PDB entry 2BGR | X-ray diffraction, 2.00 A resolution | chains A and B of the 4 polymer chains in the assembly

[Chain A (and B)]
Molecule: Dipeptidyl peptidase IV
Source organism: Homo sapiens
Notes: EC 3.4.14.5; fragment: extracellular domain, residues 29-766; chain B of this document is another copy of the same molecule, construct and numbering; everything in this record applies to it too
Reference sequence: P27487 (DPP4_HUMAN); numbering as in UniProt (aligned over 29-766)
Chain sequence (738 residues; numbered 29 to 766; the number before each row is that of its first residue):
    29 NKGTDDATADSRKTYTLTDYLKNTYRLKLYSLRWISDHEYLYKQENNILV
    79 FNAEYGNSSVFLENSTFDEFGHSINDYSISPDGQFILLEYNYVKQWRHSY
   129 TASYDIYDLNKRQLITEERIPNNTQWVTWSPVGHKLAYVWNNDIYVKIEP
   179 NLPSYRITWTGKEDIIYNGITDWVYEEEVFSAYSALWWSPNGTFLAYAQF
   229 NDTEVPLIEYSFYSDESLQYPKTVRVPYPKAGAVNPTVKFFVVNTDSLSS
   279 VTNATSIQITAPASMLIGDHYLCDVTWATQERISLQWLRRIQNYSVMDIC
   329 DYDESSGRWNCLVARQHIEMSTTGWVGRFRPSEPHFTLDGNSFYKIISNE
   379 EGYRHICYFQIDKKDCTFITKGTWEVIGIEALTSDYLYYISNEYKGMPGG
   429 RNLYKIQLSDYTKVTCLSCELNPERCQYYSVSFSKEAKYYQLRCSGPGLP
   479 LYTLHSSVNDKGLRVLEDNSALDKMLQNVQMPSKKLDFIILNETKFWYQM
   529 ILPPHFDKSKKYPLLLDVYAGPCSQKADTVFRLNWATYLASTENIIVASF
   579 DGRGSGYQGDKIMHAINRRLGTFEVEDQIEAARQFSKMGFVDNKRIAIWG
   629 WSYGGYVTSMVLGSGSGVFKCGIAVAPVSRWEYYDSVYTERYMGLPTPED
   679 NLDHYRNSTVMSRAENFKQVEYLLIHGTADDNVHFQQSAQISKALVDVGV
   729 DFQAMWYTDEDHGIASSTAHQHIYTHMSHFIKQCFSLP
Disordered / not traced: 29-37
Disulfide bonds: Cys328-Cys339, Cys385-Cys394, Cys444-Cys447, Cys454-Cys472, Cys649-Cys762
Covalent attachments: glycan linked to Asn85; N-acetylglucosamine (NAG) linked to Asn92, Asn150, Asn219, Asn229, Asn281, Asn321
Swiss-Prot annotation at these positions:
  - active site (Charge relay system): Ser630, Asp708, His740
  - glycosylation (N-linked (GlcNAc...) asparagine): Asn85, Asn92, Asn150, Asn219, Asn229, Asn281, Asn321, Asn520, Asn685
  - mutagenesis: Asn85 (N85A: Does not inhibit dipeptidyl peptidase activity, interaction with ADA and homodimer formation), Asn92 (N92A: Does not inhibit dipeptidyl peptidase activity, interaction with ADA and homodimer formation), Asn150 (N150A: Does not inhibit dipeptidyl peptidase activity, interaction with ADA and homodimer formation), Glu205 (E205K: Inhibits dipeptidyl peptidase activity), Glu206 (E206L: Inhibits dipeptidyl peptidase activity), Asn219 (N219A: Does not inhibit dipeptidyl peptidase activity, interaction with ADA and homodimer formation), Asn229 (N229A: Does not inhibit dipeptidyl peptidase activity, interaction with ADA and homodimer formation), Asn281 (N281A: Does not inhibit dipeptidyl peptidase activity, interaction with ADA and homodimer formation), Asn321 (N321A: Does not inhibit dipeptidyl peptidase activity, interaction with ADA and homodimer formation), Asn520 (N520A: Does not inhibit dipeptidyl peptidase activity, interaction with ADA and homodimer formation), Asn685 (N685A: Does not inhibit dipeptidyl peptidase activity, interaction with ADA and homodimer formation), His750 (H750A: Inhibits weakly homodimerization and dipeptidyl peptidase activity ...)

[How chain A and chain B interact]
Residue-residue contacts (110):
  Pro234(A) - Tyr248(B)
  Leu235(A) - Tyr248(B)
  Ile236(A) - Pro249(B)
  Glu237(A) - Ser239(B)
  Glu237(A) - Thr251(B)  hydrogen bond
  Glu237(A) - Arg253(B)  salt bridge
  Ser239(A) - Glu237(B)
  Tyr241(A) - Phe713(B)
  Tyr241(A) - Gln714(B)
  Tyr241(A) - Ala717(B)  hydrophobic
  Tyr241(A) - Gln718(B)
  Ser242(A) - Gln718(B)
  Ser242(A) - Lys721(B)  hydrogen bond (backbone-side chain)
  Asp243(A) - Gln718(B)
  Asp243(A) - Lys721(B)
  Glu244(A) - Arg658(B)  salt bridge
  Glu244(A) - Tyr661(B)  hydrogen bond (backbone-side chain)
  Glu244(A) - Thr687(B)
  Glu244(A) - Met689(B)
  Glu244(A) - Gln718(B)
  Ser245(A) - Arg658(B)
  Leu246(A) - Tyr661(B)
  Leu246(A) - Gln714(B)  hydrogen bond (backbone-side chain)
  Gln247(A) - Lys258(B)
  Gln247(A) - Ala259(B)
  Gln247(A) - Glu660(B)
  Gln247(A) - Tyr661(B)
  Gln247(A) - Gln714(B)  hydrogen bond (backbone-side chain)
  Tyr248(A) - Pro234(B)
  Tyr248(A) - Leu235(B)
  Tyr248(A) - Tyr256(B)  hydrogen bond (side chain-backbone)
  Tyr248(A) - Pro257(B)
  Tyr248(A) - Lys258(B)  hydrogen bond (side chain-backbone)
  Tyr248(A) - Ala261(B)
  Pro249(A) - Ile236(B)
  Pro249(A) - Gln714(B)
  Thr251(A) - Glu237(B)  hydrogen bond
  Arg253(A) - Glu237(B)  salt bridge
  Arg253(A) - Arg253(B)
  Tyr256(A) - Tyr248(B)  hydrogen bond (backbone-side chain)
  Pro257(A) - Tyr248(B)
  Lys258(A) - Gln247(B)
  Lys258(A) - Tyr248(B)  hydrogen bond (backbone-side chain)
  Ala259(A) - Gln247(B)
  Ala261(A) - Tyr248(B)
  Arg658(A) - Glu244(B)  salt bridge
  Arg658(A) - Ser245(B)
  Glu660(A) - Gln247(B)
  Tyr661(A) - Glu244(B)  hydrogen bond (side chain-backbone)
  Tyr661(A) - Leu246(B)
  Tyr661(A) - Gln247(B)
  Thr687(A) - Glu244(B)
  Met689(A) - Glu244(B)
  Phe713(A) - Tyr241(B)
  Phe713(A) - Trp734(B)
  Gln714(A) - Tyr241(B)
  Gln714(A) - Leu246(B)
  Gln714(A) - Gln247(B)  hydrogen bond (side chain-backbone)
  Gln714(A) - Pro249(B)
  Ser716(A) - Trp734(B)
  Ala717(A) - Tyr241(B)  hydrophobic
  Ala717(A) - Trp734(B)
  Ala717(A) - Thr736(B)  hydrogen bond (backbone-side chain)
  Gln718(A) - Tyr241(B)
  Gln718(A) - Ser242(B)
  Gln718(A) - Asp243(B)
  Gln718(A) - Glu244(B)
  Ser720(A) - Trp734(B)  hydrogen bond
  Ser720(A) - Thr736(B)  hydrogen bond
  Lys721(A) - Ser242(B)  hydrogen bond (side chain-backbone)
  Lys721(A) - Thr736(B)
  Lys721(A) - Asp737(B)
  Val724(A) - Tyr735(B)  hydrophobic
  Val724(A) - Thr746(B)
  Val724(A) - Ala747(B)  hydrophobic
  Val724(A) - His750(B)
  Asp725(A) - Thr746(B)  hydrogen bond
  Val728(A) - His750(B)  hydrogen bond (backbone-side chain)
  Asp729(A) - His750(B)
  Asp729(A) - His754(B)  salt bridge
  Asp729(A) - His757(B)  salt bridge
  Phe730(A) - Met733(B)
  Phe730(A) - His750(B)
  Phe730(A) - His754(B)
  Ala732(A) - Ala732(B)
  Ala732(A) - Trp734(B)  hydrophobic
  Met733(A) - Phe730(B)
  Met733(A) - Ala732(B)  hydrophobic
  Met733(A) - Trp734(B)
  Trp734(A) - Phe713(B)
  Trp734(A) - Ser716(B)
  Trp734(A) - Ser720(B)  hydrogen bond
  Trp734(A) - Ala732(B)  hydrophobic
  Trp734(A) - Met733(B)
  Trp734(A) - Trp734(B)
  Tyr735(A) - Val724(B)  hydrophobic
  Thr736(A) - Ala717(B)  hydrogen bond (side chain-backbone)
  Thr736(A) - Ser720(B)
  Thr736(A) - Lys721(B)
  Thr746(A) - Val724(B)
  Thr746(A) - Asp725(B)  hydrogen bond
  Ala747(A) - Val724(B)  hydrophobic
  His750(A) - Val724(B)
  His750(A) - Val728(B)  hydrogen bond (side chain-backbone)
  His750(A) - Asp729(B)
  His750(A) - Phe730(B)
  His754(A) - Asp729(B)  salt bridge
  His754(A) - Phe730(B)
  His754(A) - Gln731(B)
  His757(A) - Asp729(B)  salt bridge
Interface residues without a listed pair, chain A (52 interface residues in all): Tyr238, Leu702, Gln731, Asp737
Interface residues without a listed pair, chain B (52 interface residues in all): Tyr238, Leu702

[Summary]
Chain A and chain B each contribute 52 residues to their interface; the contacts include 22 hydrogen bonds and
8 salt bridges. Polar pairs include Glu237(A)-Arg253(B), Glu244(A)-Arg658(B) and Asp729(A)-His754(B).
Covalently linked N-acetylglucosamine: at Asn92(A), Asn150(A), Asn219(A), Asn229(A), Asn281(A) and Asn321(A).
Both chains are Dipeptidyl peptidase IV (Homo sapiens). Entry 2BGR (Crystal structure of HIV-1 Tat derived
nonapeptides Tat(1-9) bound to the active site of Dipeptidyl peptidase ...) was determined by X-ray
diffraction (same publication as 2BGN).
